PDB entry 1HLO | X-ray diffraction, 2.80 A resolution | chains C and B of the 4 polymer chains in the assembly

Chain C:
Molecule: 11-nt DNA strand
Sequence (11 nucleotides; row label = number of the first residue in the row):
   102 CACCACGTGG T

Chain B:
Name: Protein (transcription factor max)
From: Homo sapiens
Reference sequence: P61244 (MAX_HUMAN); residues 10-82 here correspond to UniProt positions 20-92 (UniProt number = residue number + 10)
Chain sequence (80 residues; each row starts with the number of its first residue):
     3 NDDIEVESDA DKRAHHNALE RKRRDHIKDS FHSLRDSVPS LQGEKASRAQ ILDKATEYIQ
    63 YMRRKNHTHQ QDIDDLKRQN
Disordered / not traced: 3-9
Curated features (UniProtKB/Swiss-Prot):
  - region: His71 to Asn82 (Leucine-zipper)
  - modified residue: Lys56 (N6-acetyllysine)
From the paper describing this entry:
  - self-association interface (contacts with another copy of this molecule); pairs are residue here / residue on that copy: Tyr63-Asp55, His71-Asp31, Gln73-His34, Asp55, Glu59, Tyr63, Thr70, His71, Gln73, Asp74
  - contacts within the chain: Gln62, Arg66
  - binding site for the 11-nt DNA strand (chain C): Arg15, His18, Glu22, Arg26
  - binding site for the 11-nt DNA strand: His18, Tyr63
  - post-translational modification sites: Ser10 (citing earlier work)
  - specificity-determining residues: Arg26

How chain C and chain B interact:
Contacting residue pairs - 7 pairs, chain C then chain B:
  DC102(C) - Leu21(B)  sugar contact
  DA103(C) - Leu21(B)  phosphate contact
  DA103(C) - Lys24(B)  phosphate contact
  DC104(C) - Arg25(B)  phosphate contact
  DC105(C) - Glu22(B)  hydrogen bond to the base
  DC105(C) - Arg25(B)  salt bridge to the phosphate
  DA106(C) - Glu22(B)  hydrogen bond to the base
Also at the interface, not in a pair above, chain B (6 interface residues in all): His17, His18

Overview:
5 residues of chain C and 6 residues of chain B are in contact, with 2 hydrogen bonds and 1 salt bridge. Polar
pairs include DC105(C)-Glu22(B), DA106(C)-Glu22(B) and DC105(C)-Arg25(B). From the paper: a binding site for
the 11-nt DNA strand (chain C) at Arg15(B), His18(B) and Glu22(B) among others; a binding site for the 11-nt
DNA strand at His18(B) and Tyr63(B).
Chain C is an 11-nt DNA strand and chain B is Protein (transcription factor max) (Homo sapiens); the
structure, The crystal structure of an intact human max-DNA complex: new insights into mechanisms of
transcriptional control, was determined by X-ray diffraction.
